Entry 8ABF (electron microscopy, 2.30 A resolution); this record covers chains I and J of the 20 polymer chains in the assembly.

# Chain I
Molecule: Complex III subunit 9
Source organism: Yarrowia lipolytica
Reference sequence: Q6CG23 (Q6CG23_YARLI); numbering as in UniProt (aligned over 1-69)
Amino-acid sequence (69 residues; each row starts with the number of its first residue):
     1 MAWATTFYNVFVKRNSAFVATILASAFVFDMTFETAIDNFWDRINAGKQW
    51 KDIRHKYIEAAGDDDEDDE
Disordered / not traced: 1-3, 58-69
Residues lining bound ligands: 1,2-diacyl-sn-glycero-3-phosphocholine (PC1): Y8, V12, K13, R14, N15, F18, V19, I22, L23

# Chain J
Molecule: YALI0C12210p
Source organism: Yarrowia lipolytica
Reference sequence: Q6CC60 (Q6CC60_YARLI); residues 1-82 here = UniProt positions 1-82
Amino-acid sequence (82 residues; numbered 1 to 82; the number before each row is that of its first residue):
     1 MICGEGDYVKKPSYKIVPHFLGFNIPTVSKWIPIFGIWGAAAGIGALFLI
    51 EGVPRTRQDILSKIPIIGEHWIREIPASDNPF
Disordered / not traced: 1-7
Residues lining bound ligands: 1,2-dimyristoyl-sn-glycero-3-phosphate (XP4): F23, T27, V28, W31, F35, W38, A42

# Chain I / chain J interface
Residue-residue contacts - 24 pairs, chain I then chain J:
  R14(I) - I34(J)
  N15(I) - W38(J)
  S16(I) - I37(J)
  S16(I) - W38(J)
  A17(I) - I37(J)
  V19(I) - W38(J)  hydrophobic
  A20(I) - A41(J)  hydrophobic
  L23(I) - A41(J)
  L23(I) - I44(J)
  A24(I) - I44(J)
  A26(I) - F48(J)
  F27(I) - F48(J)  hydrophobic
  F27(I) - E51(J)
  D30(I) - F48(J)
  M31(I) - E51(J)
  M31(I) - H70(J)
  M31(I) - W71(J)  hydrophobic
  E34(I) - H70(J)
  E34(I) - R73(J)  salt bridge
  T35(I) - H70(J)
  W50(I) - D79(J)  hydrogen bond
  R54(I) - P76(J)
  R54(I) - S78(J)
  R54(I) - D79(J)  salt bridge
Interface residues without a listed pair, chain J (16 interface residues in all): G45, L47, L61

# Summary
Chain I and chain J each contribute 16 residues to their interface; the contacts include 1 hydrogen bond and 2
salt bridges. Polar pairs include E34(I)-R73(J), R54(I)-D79(J) and W50(I)-D79(J). Bound to chain I:
1,2-diacyl-sn-glycero-3-phosphocholine. Chain J binds 1,2-dimyristoyl-sn-glycero-3-phosphate.
Chain I is Complex III subunit 9 and chain J is YALI0C12210p, both from Yarrowia lipolytica; the structure,
Complex III2 from Yarrowia lipolytica, oxidised with ferricyanide, int-position, was determined by electron
microscopy together with 8AB6, 8AB7, 8AB8, 8AB9, 8ABA, 8ABB and 11 further entries from the same study.
